PDB entry 7F9I | X-ray diffraction, 2.50 A resolution | chains A and B

Chain A (and B):
Molecule: EnrR repressor
From: Edwardsiella piscicida
Notes: chain B of this document is another copy of the same molecule, construct and numbering; everything in this record applies to it too
Chain sequence (90 residues; each row starts with the number of its first residue):
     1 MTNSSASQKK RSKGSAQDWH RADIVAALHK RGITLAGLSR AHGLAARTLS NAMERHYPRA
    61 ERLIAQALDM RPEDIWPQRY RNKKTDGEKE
Unresolved in the structure: 1-15, 84-90 (chain B: 1-15, 85-90)

How chain A and chain B interact:
Pairs across the interface - 9 pairs, chain A then chain B:
  Arg-55(A) / Trp-19(B)
  Arg-55(A) / Asp-23(B)
  His-56(A) / His-20(B)
  His-56(A) / Asp-23(B)  hydrogen bond (backbone-side chain)
  Arg-79(A) / Ala-22(B)
  Asn-82(A) / Arg-21(B)
  Asn-82(A) / Ala-22(B)
  Asn-82(A) / Val-25(B)
  Lys-83(A) / His-20(B)
Other interface residues (no listed pair), chain A (6 interface residues in all): Glu-54
Other interface residues (no listed pair), chain B (7 interface residues in all): Ala-26

Overview:
6 residues of chain A and 7 residues of chain B are in contact; the contacts include 1 hydrogen bond. Its one
hydrogen-bonded contact is His-56(A)/Asp-23(B).
Chain A and chain B are both EnrR repressor (Edwardsiella piscicida); the structure, The apo-form structure of
EnrR, was determined by X-ray diffraction together with 7F9H from the same study.
